Entry 8K4A (electron microscopy, 2.64 A resolution); this record covers chains H and J of the 17 polymer chains in the assembly.

== Chain H (and J) ==
Molecule: VP8
Organism: Banna virus
Notes: chain J of this document is another copy of the same molecule, construct and numbering; everything in this record applies to it too
Reference sequence: W0G587 (W0G587_9REOV); numbering as in UniProt (aligned over 1-302)
Amino-acid sequence (302 residues; each row starts with the number of its first residue):
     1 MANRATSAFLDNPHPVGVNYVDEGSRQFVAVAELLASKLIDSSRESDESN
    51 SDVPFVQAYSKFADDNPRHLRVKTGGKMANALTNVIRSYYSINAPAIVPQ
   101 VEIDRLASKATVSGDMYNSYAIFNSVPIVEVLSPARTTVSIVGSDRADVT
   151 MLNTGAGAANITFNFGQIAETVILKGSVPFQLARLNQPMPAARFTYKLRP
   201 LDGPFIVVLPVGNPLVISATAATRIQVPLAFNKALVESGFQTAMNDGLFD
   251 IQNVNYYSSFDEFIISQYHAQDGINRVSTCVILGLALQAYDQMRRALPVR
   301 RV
Not modelled in the structure: 1
Construct notes: conflict Arg-136 (Gln in W0G587), Leu-185 (Met in W0G587), Ser-266 (Ala in W0G587)

== How chain H and chain J interact ==
Pairs across the interface (17):
  Ser-46(H) with Arg-68(J), hydrogen bond
  Asn-50(H) with Arg-68(J)
  Ser-51(H) with Arg-68(J)
  Asp-52(H) with His-69(J), salt bridge
  Phe-55(H) with Leu-70(J), hydrophobic
  Pro-67(H) with His-69(J), hydrogen bond (backbone-side chain)
  His-69(H) with Pro-67(J); Arg-68(J); His-69(J); Lys-73(J)
  Leu-70(H) with Phe-55(J), hydrophobic; Lys-73(J); Ala-296(J)
  Lys-73(H) with His-69(J), hydrogen bond (side chain-backbone)
  Ala-296(H) with Leu-70(J)
  Val-299(H) with Arg-301(J)
  Arg-301(H) with Val-299(J)
Other interface residues (no listed pair), chain H (15 interface residues in all): Val-56, Arg-68, Leu-297
Other interface residues (no listed pair), chain J (11 interface residues in all): Val-72, Leu-297

== Summary ==
15 residues of chain H face 11 of chain J across their interface; the contacts include 3 hydrogen bonds and 1
salt bridge. Among the polar pairs are Asp-52(H)/His-69(J), Ser-46(H)/Arg-68(J) and Pro-67(H)/His-69(J).
Chain H and chain J are both VP8 (Banna virus); the structure, Structure of Banna virus core, was determined
by electron microscopy together with 8K42, 8K43 and 8K49 from the same study.
